Entry 7B9A (X-ray diffraction, 2.50 A resolution); this record covers chains A and B.

[Chain A (and B)]
Molecule: Carbon monoxide dehydrogenase
Source organism: Carboxydothermus hydrogenoformans (strain ATCC BAA-161 / DSM 6008 / Z-2901)
Notes: EC 1.2.7.4; chain B of this document is another copy of the same molecule, construct and numbering; everything in this record applies to it too
UniProt: Q3AG28 (Q3AG28_CARHZ); residues 1-629 here = UniProt positions 1-629
Chain sequence (629 residues; numbered 1 to 629; the number before each row is that of its first residue):
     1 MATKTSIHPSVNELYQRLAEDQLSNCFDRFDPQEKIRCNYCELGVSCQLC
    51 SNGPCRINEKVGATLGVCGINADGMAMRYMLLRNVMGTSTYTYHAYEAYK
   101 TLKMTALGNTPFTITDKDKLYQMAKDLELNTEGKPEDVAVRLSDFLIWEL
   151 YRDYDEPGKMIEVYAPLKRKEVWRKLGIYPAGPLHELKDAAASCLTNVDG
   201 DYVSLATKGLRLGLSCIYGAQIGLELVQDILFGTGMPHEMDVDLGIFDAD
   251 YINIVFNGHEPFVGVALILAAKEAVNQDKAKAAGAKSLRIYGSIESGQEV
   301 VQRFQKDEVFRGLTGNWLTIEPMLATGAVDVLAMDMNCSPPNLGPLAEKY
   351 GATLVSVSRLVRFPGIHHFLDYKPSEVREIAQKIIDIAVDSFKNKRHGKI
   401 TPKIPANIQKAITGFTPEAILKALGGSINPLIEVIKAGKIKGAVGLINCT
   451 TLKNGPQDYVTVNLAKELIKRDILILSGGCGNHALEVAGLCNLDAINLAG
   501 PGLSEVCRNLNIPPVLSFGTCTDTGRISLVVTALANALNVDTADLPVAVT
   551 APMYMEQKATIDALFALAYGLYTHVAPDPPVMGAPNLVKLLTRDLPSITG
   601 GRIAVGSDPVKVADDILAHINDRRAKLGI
Covalent attachments: hydrosulfuric acid (H2S) linked to Cys-521
Metal / ion sites: 2Fe-2S cluster Fe: Cys-38, Cys-41 (shared with Cys-38(B), Cys-41(B) of chain B); Fe ion: Glu-556 (together with hydrosulfuric acid)
Residues lining bound ligands:
  - 2Fe-2S cluster (FES): Cys-38, Tyr-40, Cys-41, Ser-46, Arg-56
  - hydrosulfuric acid (H2S): Asn-448, Cys-449, Ala-559
  - 4Fe-4S cluster (SF4): Cys-47, Gln-48, Leu-49, Cys-50, Asn-52, Gly-53, Cys-55, Gly-66, Val-67, Cys-68, Ile-70, Met-75, Arg-78, Thr-196
  - T2N (3,5-dioxa-7-thia-1-thionia-2$l2,4$l2,6$l3,8$L2-tetraferrabicyclo[4.2.0]octane): His-259, Ile-294, Glu-295, Trp-317, Asn-337, Cys-338, Asn-448, Cys-449, Gly-479, Cys-480, Glu-556, Lys-558
  - xenon (XE), molecule 1: Leu-23, Ser-24, Asn-342, Pro-345
  - xenon (XE), molecule 2: Met-80, Thr-560, Ala-563, Leu-564, Ile-603
  - xenon (XE), molecule 3: Met-80, Arg-83, Asn-84, Gln-557, Thr-560
  - xenon (XE), molecule 4: Tyr-96, Glu-97, Lys-100
  - xenon (XE), molecule 5: Met-104, Lys-373, Pro-374, Ser-375
  - xenon (XE), molecule 6: Asn-109, Thr-110, Pro-111, Arg-378
  - xenon (XE), molecule 7: Val-203, Ala-206, Thr-207, Leu-210, Leu-590, Leu-595
  - xenon (XE), molecule 8: Glu-239, Ile-412, Asn-492, Leu-493
  - xenon (XE), molecule 9: Asp-390, Ser-391, Asn-394
  - xenon (XE), molecule 10: Pro-417, Ile-420, Leu-421, Ile-428, Val-530, Ala-533
  - xenon (XE), molecule 11: Ile-420, Leu-424, Leu-431, Leu-474, Leu-510, Ile-512
  - xenon (XE), molecule 12: Val-434, Val-506, Asn-509
  - xenon (XE), molecule 13: Ala-443, Val-444, Gly-445, Ile-527, Val-531, Val-547
  - xenon (XE), molecule 14: Ile-447, Val-549, Thr-550, Ala-551, Ala-559, Asp-562, Ala-563
  - xenon (XE), molecule 15: Thr-524, Ile-527, Ser-528, Val-531, Val-549, Phe-565, Leu-571
  - xenon (XE), molecule 16: Val-581, Met-582, Leu-591, Thr-592, Ile-603

[Interface between chain A and chain B]
Pairs across the interface (197; chain A residue first):
  Cys-26(A) with Val-67(B), hydrogen bond (side chain-backbone)
  Arg-29(A) with Leu-65(B); Gly-66(B), hydrogen bond (side chain-backbone); Val-67(B), hydrogen bond (side chain-backbone); Cys-68(B), hydrogen bond (side chain-backbone); Gly-69(B)
  Phe-30(A) with Asn-52(B); Val-67(B), hydrophobic
  Pro-32(A) with Gly-62(B)
  Gln-33(A) with Cys-55(B); Arg-56(B), hydrogen bond (side chain-backbone); Ala-63(B); Leu-65(B), hydrogen bond (side chain-backbone); Gly-66(B); Val-67(B)
  Lys-35(A) with Val-61(B), hydrogen bond (side chain-backbone)
  Ile-36(A) with Arg-56(B), hydrogen bond (backbone-side chain); Asn-58(B)
  Arg-37(A) with Asn-52(B), hydrogen bond (side chain-backbone); Gly-53(B), hydrogen bond (side chain-backbone); Pro-54(B), hydrogen bond (side chain-backbone)
  Cys-38(A) with Pro-54(B); Arg-56(B), hydrogen bond
  Cys-41(A) with Gln-48(B), hydrogen bond; Pro-54(B), hydrophobic
  Glu-42(A) with Gly-53(B); Pro-54(B)
  Gln-48(A) with Cys-41(B), hydrogen bond; Gln-48(B); Tyr-79(B), hydrogen bond; Arg-83(B), hydrogen bond (backbone-side chain)
  Leu-49(A) with Met-86(B), hydrophobic; Gln-557(B), hydrogen bond (backbone-side chain)
  Cys-50(A) with Met-555(B)
  Ser-51(A) with Thr-451(B), hydrogen bond; Lys-453(B), hydrogen bond (backbone-side chain); Tyr-554(B), hydrogen bond (side chain-backbone); Met-555(B), hydrogen bond (backbone-backbone)
  Asn-52(A) with Phe-30(B); Arg-37(B), hydrogen bond (backbone-side chain); Trp-317(B); Thr-451(B), hydrogen bond; Leu-452(B), hydrogen bond (side chain-backbone); Lys-453(B); Met-555(B)
  Gly-53(A) with Arg-37(B); Glu-42(B); Lys-453(B), hydrogen bond (backbone-side chain)
  Pro-54(A) with Arg-37(B), hydrogen bond (backbone-side chain); Cys-38(B); Cys-41(B), hydrophobic; Glu-42(B)
  Cys-55(A) with Gln-33(B); Arg-37(B)
  Arg-56(A) with Gln-33(B), hydrogen bond (backbone-side chain); Ile-36(B), hydrogen bond (side chain-backbone); Cys-38(B); Arg-56(B)
  Asn-58(A) with Ile-36(B)
  Val-61(A) with Lys-35(B)
  Gly-62(A) with Pro-32(B)
  Ala-63(A) with Pro-32(B); Gln-33(B)
  Leu-65(A) with Arg-29(B); Gln-33(B), hydrogen bond (backbone-side chain); Asn-342(B)
  Gly-66(A) with Arg-29(B), hydrogen bond (backbone-side chain); Gln-33(B)
  Val-67(A) with Cys-26(B), hydrogen bond (backbone-side chain); Arg-29(B), hydrogen bond (backbone-side chain); Phe-30(B), hydrophobic; Gln-33(B)
  Cys-68(A) with Cys-26(B); Arg-29(B), hydrogen bond (backbone-side chain); Pro-341(B)
  Gly-69(A) with Arg-29(B); Pro-341(B); Asn-342(B)
  Ile-70(A) with Pro-341(B)
  Tyr-79(A) with Gln-48(B), hydrogen bond; Tyr-79(B), hydrogen bond
  Leu-82(A) with Met-86(B), hydrophobic
  Arg-83(A) with Gln-48(B), hydrogen bond (side chain-backbone)
  Met-86(A) with Leu-49(B), hydrophobic; Leu-82(B), hydrophobic; Ala-191(B); Cys-194(B); Leu-195(B)
  Ser-89(A) with Lys-188(B); Ala-191(B); Ala-192(B)
  Thr-90(A) with Ala-192(B)
  Thr-92(A) with Lys-188(B)
  Tyr-93(A) with Lys-188(B); Asp-189(B)
  Tyr-96(A) with Asp-153(B), hydrogen bond; Tyr-154(B), hydrophobic; His-185(B)
  Lys-100(A) with Asp-153(B), salt bridge
  Tyr-151(A) with Tyr-151(B), hydrogen bond (backbone-side chain); His-185(B), hydrogen bond
  Asp-153(A) with Tyr-96(B), hydrogen bond; Lys-100(B), salt bridge
  Tyr-154(A) with Arg-359(B); Lys-373(B)
  Asp-155(A) with Lys-373(B), salt bridge
  Leu-184(A) with Leu-184(B), hydrophobic; Lys-188(B)
  His-185(A) with Tyr-96(B); Tyr-151(B), hydrogen bond
  Leu-187(A) with Leu-187(B), hydrophobic
  Lys-188(A) with Ser-89(B); Tyr-93(B); Leu-184(B)
  Asp-189(A) with Tyr-93(B); Arg-359(B), salt bridge; Leu-360(B)
  Ala-191(A) with Met-86(B); Ser-89(B)
  Ala-192(A) with Ser-89(B); Thr-90(B); Leu-360(B), hydrophobic
  Ser-193(A) with Leu-360(B)
  Cys-194(A) with Met-86(B)
  Leu-195(A) with Met-86(B), hydrophobic; Gly-87(B); Thr-90(B); Asn-337(B); Glu-556(B); Gln-557(B)
  Thr-196(A) with Asn-337(B); Met-555(B)
  Asn-197(A) with Trp-317(B); Asn-337(B); Cys-338(B), hydrogen bond; Ser-339(B), hydrogen bond (backbone-backbone); Pro-340(B); Pro-341(B)
  Val-198(A) with Asn-337(B); Leu-360(B); Val-361(B); Arg-362(B), hydrogen bond (backbone-backbone)
  Asp-199(A) with Leu-360(B); Arg-362(B)
  Gly-200(A) with Arg-362(B), hydrogen bond (backbone-backbone); Pro-364(B)
  Asp-201(A) with Arg-362(B), hydrogen bond (backbone-backbone); Phe-363(B)
  Ser-204(A) with Arg-362(B)
  Lys-208(A) with Arg-359(B), hydrogen bond (side chain-backbone); Leu-360(B)
  Trp-317(A) with Asn-52(B); Asn-197(B)
  Asn-337(A) with Leu-195(B); Thr-196(B); Asn-197(B); Val-198(B)
  Cys-338(A) with Asn-197(B), hydrogen bond
  Ser-339(A) with Asn-197(B), hydrogen bond (backbone-backbone)
  Pro-340(A) with Cys-68(B); Asn-197(B)
  Pro-341(A) with Cys-68(B); Gly-69(B); Ile-70(B); Asn-197(B)
  Asn-342(A) with Gly-69(B)
  Arg-359(A) with Tyr-154(B), hydrogen bond; Asp-189(B), salt bridge; Lys-208(B), hydrogen bond (backbone-side chain)
  Leu-360(A) with Asp-189(B); Ser-193(B); Val-198(B); Asp-199(B); Lys-208(B), hydrogen bond (backbone-side chain)
  Val-361(A) with Val-198(B)
  Arg-362(A) with Val-198(B), hydrogen bond (backbone-backbone); Asp-199(B); Gly-200(B), hydrogen bond (backbone-backbone); Asp-201(B), hydrogen bond (backbone-backbone); Ser-204(B)
  Phe-363(A) with Asp-201(B)
  Pro-364(A) with Gly-200(B)
  Lys-373(A) with Asp-155(B), salt bridge
  Thr-451(A) with Ser-51(B), hydrogen bond; Asn-52(B), hydrogen bond
  Leu-452(A) with Asn-52(B), hydrogen bond (backbone-side chain)
  Lys-453(A) with Ser-51(B), hydrogen bond (side chain-backbone); Asn-52(B); Gly-53(B), hydrogen bond (side chain-backbone)
  Tyr-554(A) with Ser-51(B), hydrogen bond (backbone-side chain)
  Met-555(A) with Cys-50(B); Ser-51(B), hydrogen bond (backbone-backbone); Asn-52(B); Thr-196(B)
  Glu-556(A) with Leu-195(B)
  Gln-557(A) with Leu-49(B), hydrogen bond (side chain-backbone)
  Pro-577(A) with Ser-51(B)
Also at the interface, not in a pair above, chain A (91 interface residues in all): Ser-24, Tyr-40, Val-85, Gly-87, Glu-321, Met-336, Lys-558
Also at the interface, not in a pair above, chain B (91 interface residues in all): Ser-24, Tyr-40, Asn-71, Val-85, Thr-92, Met-336, Lys-558, Pro-577

[Summary]
Chain A and chain B each contribute 91 residues to their interface, with 63 hydrogen bonds and 6 salt bridges.
Polar pairs include Lys-100(A)/Asp-153(B), Asp-155(A)/Lys-373(B) and Asp-189(A)/Arg-359(B). Ligands of chain
A: 4Fe-4S cluster, 16 copies of xenon, compound T2N and 2Fe-2S cluster.
Both chains are Carbon monoxide dehydrogenase (Carboxydothermus hydrogenoformans (strain ATCC BAA-161 / DSM
6008 / Z-2901)). Entry 7B9A (CooS-V with Xe-soaked) was determined by X-ray diffraction (same publication as
7B7Q, 7B7T, 7B95 and 7B97).
